Entry 3ESA (X-ray diffraction, 2.00 A resolution); this record covers chain A.

Chain A:
Molecule: Cutinase 1
Organism: Fusarium solani f. pisi
Notes: EC 3.1.1.74
UniProt: P00590 (CUTI1_FUSSO); residues 1-214 here correspond to UniProt positions 17-230 (UniProt number = residue number + 16)
Amino-acid sequence (214 residues; row label = number of the first residue in the row):
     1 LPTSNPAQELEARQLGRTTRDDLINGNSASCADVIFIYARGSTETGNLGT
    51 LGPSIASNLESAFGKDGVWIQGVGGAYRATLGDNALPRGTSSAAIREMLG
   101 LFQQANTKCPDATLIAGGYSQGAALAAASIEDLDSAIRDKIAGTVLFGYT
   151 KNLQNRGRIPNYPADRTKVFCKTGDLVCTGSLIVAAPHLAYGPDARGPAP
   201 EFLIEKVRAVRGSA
Disordered / not traced: 1-16, 213-214
Disulfides: C31-C109, C171-C178
Covalent attachments: compound NXC linked to S120
Construct notes: engineered mutation K172 (Asn188 in P00590)
Small-molecule neighbours: NXC ((2,6-bis[(dimethylamino-kappaN)methyl]-4-{3-[(S)-ethoxy(4-nitrophenoxy)phosphoryl]propyl}phenyl-kappaC~1~)(chloro)platinum(2+)): G41, S42, T43, L81, N84, Y119, Q121, V177, L182, V184, H188
UniProt features mapped onto this chain:
  - active site: S120 (Nucleophile), D175, H188 (Proton donor/acceptor)
  - site (Transition state stabilizer): S42, Q121
  - modified residue: G16 (N-D-glucuronoyl glycine)

Overview:
Covalently linked compound NXC: at S120. From UniProt: 3 active-site residues.
Chain A is Cutinase 1 (Fusarium solani f. pisi); the structure, cut-1b; NCN-Pt-Pincer-Cutinase Hybrid, was
determined by X-ray diffraction together with 3EF3, 3ESB, 3ESC and 3ESD from the same study.
